5LZP - chains Q and S of the 35 polymer chains in the assembly; structure by electron microscopy, 3.50 A resolution.

== Chain Q (and S) ==
Molecule: Proteasome subunit alpha
Organism: Mycobacterium tuberculosis H37Rv
Notes: EC 3.4.25.1; engineered mutation(s): M1_I7del; chain S of this document is another copy of the same molecule, construct and numbering; everything in this record applies to it too
UniProt: P9WHU1 (PSA_MYCTU); numbering as in UniProt (aligned over 8-248)
Sequence (241 residues; each row starts with the number of its first residue):
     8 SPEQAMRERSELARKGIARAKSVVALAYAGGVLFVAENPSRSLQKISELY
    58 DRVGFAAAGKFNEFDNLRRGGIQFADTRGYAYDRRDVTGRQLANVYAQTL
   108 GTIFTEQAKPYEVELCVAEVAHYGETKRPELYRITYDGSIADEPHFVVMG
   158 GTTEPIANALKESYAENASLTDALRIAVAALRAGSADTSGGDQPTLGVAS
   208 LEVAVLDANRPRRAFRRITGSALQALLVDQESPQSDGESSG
Disordered / not traced: 191-203, 235-248 (chain S: 191-202, 235-248)
UniProt features mapped onto this chain:
  - modified residue (Phosphothreonine): T84, T178, T202

== How chain Q and chain S interact ==
Pairs across the interface (6):
  R48(Q) - E137(S)
  R48(Q) - D149(S)  salt bridge
  S49(Q) - R97(S)
  S49(Q) - Y139(S)
  S49(Q) - D149(S)
  L50(Q) - I147(S)  hydrophobic
Interface residues without a listed pair, chain Q (7 interface residues in all): K67, F68, D72, N73
Interface residues without a listed pair, chain S (9 interface residues in all): N101, Q105, D144, E150

== In short ==
7 residues of chain Q and 9 residues of chain S are in contact, with 1 salt bridge. Its one salt-bridged
contact is R48(Q)-D149(S).
Both chains are Proteasome subunit alpha (Mycobacterium tuberculosis H37Rv). Entry 5LZP (Binding of the
C-terminal GQYL motif of the bacterial proteasome activator Bpa to the 20S proteasome) was determined by
electron microscopy, deposited together with 5LFJ, 5LFP and 5LFQ.
